Entry 4OG4 (X-ray diffraction, 1.45 A resolution); this record covers chain A.

== Chain A ==
Name: Menin
From: Homo sapiens
UniProt: O00255 (MEN1_HUMAN); residue numbers follow UniProt; this construct covers 1-53, 74-386, 399-461, 548-593
Amino-acid sequence (480 residues; each row starts with the number of its first residue; note: 118 numbers in that range are skipped by the numbering (no residue carries them; nothing is unmodelled there); numbers below 1 keep their minus sign (Gly-4 is residue -4)):
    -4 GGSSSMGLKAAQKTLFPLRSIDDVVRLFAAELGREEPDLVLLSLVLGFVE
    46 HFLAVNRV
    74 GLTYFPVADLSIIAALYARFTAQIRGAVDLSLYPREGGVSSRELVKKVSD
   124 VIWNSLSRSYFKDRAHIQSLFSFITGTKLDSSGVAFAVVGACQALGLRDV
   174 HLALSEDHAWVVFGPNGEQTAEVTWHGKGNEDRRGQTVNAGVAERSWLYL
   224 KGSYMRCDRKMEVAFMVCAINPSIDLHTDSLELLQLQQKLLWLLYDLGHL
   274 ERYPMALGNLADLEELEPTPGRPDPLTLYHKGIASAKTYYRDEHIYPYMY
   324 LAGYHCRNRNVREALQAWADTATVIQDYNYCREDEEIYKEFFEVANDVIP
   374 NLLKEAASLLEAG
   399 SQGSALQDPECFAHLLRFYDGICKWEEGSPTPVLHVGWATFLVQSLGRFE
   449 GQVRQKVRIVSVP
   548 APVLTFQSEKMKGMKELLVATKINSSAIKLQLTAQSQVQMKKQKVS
Not modelled in the structure: -4 to 1, 589-593
Construct notes: expression tag (-4 to 0)
Curated features (UniProtKB/Swiss-Prot):
  - natural variant: Pro12 (P12L: In MEN1), Leu22 (L22R: In MEN1), Glu26 (E26K: In parathyroid adenoma and MEN1), Leu39 (L39W: In MEN1), Gly42 (G42D: In MEN1), Glu45 (E45G: In MEN1; E45K: In MEN1), Leu89 to Ala95 (deletion: In MEN1), Arg98 (R98L: In MEN1), Gly110 (G110E: In MEN1), Lys119 (deletion: In MEN1), Lys135 (K135I: In MEN1), His139 (H139D: In MEN1; H139P: In MEN1; H139R: In MEN1; H139Y: In MEN1), 73 further natural variant entries in UniProt
  - mutagenesis: Ala182 (A182F: Reduced interaction with KMT2A), Met278 (M278W: Loss of interaction with KMT2A and JUND), Asp285 (D285R: Reduced interaction with KMT2A; when associated with R-288 and R-290), Glu288 (E288R: Reduced interaction with KMT2A; when associated with R-285 and R-290), Glu290 (E290R: Reduced interaction with KMT2A; when associated with R-285 and R-288), Tyr319 (Y319A: Reduced interaction with KMT2A), Tyr323 (Y323A: Reduced interaction with KMT2A), Glu366 (E366A: Reduced interaction with KMT2A; when associated with A-370), Asp370 (D370A: Reduced interaction with KMT2A; when associated with A-366)
Residues lining bound ligands: 2VK (4-(3-{4-[(S)-cyclopentyl(hydroxy)phenylmethyl]piperidin-1-yl}propoxy)benzonitrile): Ser155, Leu177, Ser178, Glu179, Asp180, His181, Ala182, Phe238, Cys241, Ala242, Tyr276, Met278, Tyr319, Met322, Tyr323, Ala325, Gly326, Trp341, Glu363, Val367
From the paper describing this entry:
  - binding site for 2VK: Asp180, Tyr319, Tyr323, Trp341

== In short ==
Bound to chain A: compound 2VK. From UniProt: 9 mutagenesis sites. The paper reports a binding site for 2VK at
Asp180, Tyr319 and Tyr323 among others.
Chain A is Menin (Homo sapiens); the structure, Human menin with bound inhibitor MIV-3S, was determined by
X-ray diffraction together with 4OG3, 4OG5, 4OG6 and 4OG8 from the same study.
